Entry 6MR9 (X-ray diffraction, 1.35 A resolution); this record covers chain A.

Chain A:
Name: Dihydrofolate reductase
Source organism: Escherichia coli
Notes: EC 1.5.1.3
UniProt: P0ABQ4 (DYR_ECOLI); residues 1-159 here = UniProt positions 1-159
Sequence (165 residues; numbered 1 to 165; the number before each row is that of its first residue):
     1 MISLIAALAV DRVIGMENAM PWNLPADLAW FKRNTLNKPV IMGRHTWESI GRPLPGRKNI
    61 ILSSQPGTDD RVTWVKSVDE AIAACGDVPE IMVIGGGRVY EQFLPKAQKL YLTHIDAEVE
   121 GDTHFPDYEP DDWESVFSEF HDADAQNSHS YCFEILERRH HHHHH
Disordered / not traced: 17-19, 163-165
Sequence notes: expression tag (160-165)
Metal / ion sites: Mg2+ site 1 near D70 (its only coordinating residue here); Mg2+ site 2: E101, E139; Mg2+ site 3: E101, S138
Residues lining bound ligands: (6S)-5,6,7,8-tetrahydrofolate (THG): I5, A6, A7, M16, M20, D27, L28, W30, F31, K32, T46, I50, L54, P55, R57, I94, Y100, T113
Curated features (UniProtKB/Swiss-Prot):
  - binding site (substrate): I5, D27, R52, R57, T113
  - binding site (NADP(+)): A7, V13 to A19, H45, T46, S63, S64, K76, G95 to Q102
Reported in the primary citation:
  - conformationally variable residues (loop rearrangement, order/disorder transition): G15, M16, E17 to A19, M20, P21
  - binding site for (6S)-5,6,7,8-tetrahydrofolate: D27, R57

In short:
Bound to chain A: (6S)-5,6,7,8-tetrahydrofolate. E101 and E139 coordinate Mg2+ site 2. E101 and S138
coordinate Mg2+ site 3. UniProt lists 5 substrate-binding residues and 21 NADP+-binding residues. From the
paper: a binding site for (6S)-5,6,7,8-tetrahydrofolate at D27 and R57; conformational variability at G15, M16
and E17 among others.
Chain A is Dihydrofolate reductase (Escherichia coli); the structure, E. coli DHFR complex with a reaction
intermediate, was determined by X-ray diffraction together with 6MT8 and 6MTH from the same study.
